3AIO - chains A and D; structure by X-ray diffraction, 1.70 A resolution.

== Chain A (and D) ==
Protein: 303aa long hypothetical esterase
Source organism: Sulfolobus tokodaii
Notes: EC 3.1.1.1; chain D of this document is another copy of the same molecule, construct and numbering; everything in this record applies to it too
UniProtKB: Q976W8 (Q976W8_SULTO); residues 1-303 here = UniProt positions 1-303
Sequence (323 residues; row label = number of the first residue in the row; numbers below 1 keep their minus sign (Met-19 is residue -19)):
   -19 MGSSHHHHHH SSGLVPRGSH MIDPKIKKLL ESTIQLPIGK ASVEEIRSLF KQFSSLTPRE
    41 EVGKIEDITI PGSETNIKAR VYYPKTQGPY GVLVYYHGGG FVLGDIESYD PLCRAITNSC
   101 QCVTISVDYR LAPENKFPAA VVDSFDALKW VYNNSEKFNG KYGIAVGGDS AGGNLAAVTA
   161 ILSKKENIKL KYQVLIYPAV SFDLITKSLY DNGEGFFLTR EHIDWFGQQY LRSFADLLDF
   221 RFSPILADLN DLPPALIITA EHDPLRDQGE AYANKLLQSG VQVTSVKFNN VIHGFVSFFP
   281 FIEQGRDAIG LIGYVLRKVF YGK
Unresolved in the structure: -19 to 20
Sequence notes: expression tag (-19 to 0); engineered mutation Lys267 (Arg in Q976W8)
Disulfide bonds: Cys100-Cys102

== How chain A and chain D interact ==
Pairs across the interface (43):
  Glu250(A) - Asn269(D)
  Asn254(A) - Asn270(D)
  Leu257(A) - Asn270(D)
  Gln262(A) - Gln284(D)
  Val263(A) - Gln284(D)  hydrogen bond (backbone-side chain)
  Thr264(A) - Gln284(D)
  Thr264(A) - Asp287(D)  hydrogen bond
  Ser265(A) - Phe268(D)
  Ser265(A) - Asn269(D)  hydrogen bond (backbone-backbone)
  Ser265(A) - Asn270(D)
  Val266(A) - Val266(D)  hydrophobic
  Val266(A) - Lys267(D)
  Val266(A) - Phe268(D)  hydrophobic
  Lys267(A) - Val266(D)
  Lys267(A) - Lys267(D)  hydrogen bond (backbone-backbone)
  Phe268(A) - Ser265(D)
  Phe268(A) - Val266(D)  hydrophobic
  Asn269(A) - Glu250(D)
  Asn269(A) - Ser265(D)  hydrogen bond (backbone-backbone)
  Asn270(A) - Asn254(D)
  Asn270(A) - Leu257(D)
  Asn270(A) - Ser265(D)
  Glu283(A) - Lys298(D)  salt bridge
  Gln284(A) - Gln262(D)
  Gln284(A) - Val263(D)  hydrogen bond (side chain-backbone)
  Gln284(A) - Thr264(D)
  Arg286(A) - Tyr294(D)
  Arg286(A) - Lys298(D)
  Asp287(A) - Thr264(D)  hydrogen bond
  Asp287(A) - Leu291(D)
  Asp287(A) - Tyr294(D)
  Asp287(A) - Val295(D)
  Asp287(A) - Lys298(D)  salt bridge
  Gly290(A) - Tyr294(D)
  Leu291(A) - Asp287(D)
  Tyr294(A) - Arg286(D)
  Tyr294(A) - Asp287(D)
  Tyr294(A) - Gly290(D)
  Val295(A) - Asp287(D)
  Arg297(A) - Arg297(D)
  Lys298(A) - Glu283(D)  salt bridge
  Lys298(A) - Asp287(D)  salt bridge
  Lys303(A) - Arg286(D)
Other interface residues (no listed pair), chain A (24 interface residues in all): Tyr172
Other interface residues (no listed pair), chain D (23 interface residues in all): Tyr172

== Overview ==
24 residues of chain A and 23 residues of chain D are in contact, with 7 hydrogen bonds and 4 salt bridges.
Polar pairs include Glu283(A)-Lys298(D), Asp287(A)-Lys298(D) and Val263(A)-Gln284(D).
Both chains are 303aa long hypothetical esterase (Sulfolobus tokodaii). Entry 3AIO (R267K mutant of a HSL-like
carboxylesterase from Sulfolobus tokodaii) was determined by X-ray diffraction together with 3AIK, 3AIL, 3AIM
and 3AIN from the same study.
